Entry 1NQM (X-ray diffraction, 1.70 A resolution); this record covers chains A and D of the 4 polymer chains in the assembly.

== Chain A ==
Name: Streptavidin
Source organism: Streptomyces avidinii
UniProtKB: P22629 (SAV_STRAV); residues 0-135 here correspond to UniProt positions 24-159 (UniProt number = residue number + 24)
Chain sequence (136 residues; numbered 0 to 135; the number before each row is that of its first residue; numbering starts at 0):
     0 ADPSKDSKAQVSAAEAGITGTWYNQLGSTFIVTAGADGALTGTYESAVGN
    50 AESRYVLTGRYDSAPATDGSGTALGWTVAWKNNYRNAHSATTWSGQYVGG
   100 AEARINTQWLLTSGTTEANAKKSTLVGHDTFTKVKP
Not modelled in the structure: 0-15, 134-135
Sequence notes: engineered mutation Lys-120 (Trp144 in P22629)
Small-molecule neighbours: biotin (BTN): Asn-23, Leu-25, Ser-27, Tyr-43, Ser-45, Val-47, Gly-48, Asn-49, Ala-50, Trp-79, Ala-86, Ser-88, Thr-90, Trp-92, Trp-108, Leu-110, Asp-128
UniProt features mapped onto this chain:
  - motif: Arg-59 to Asp-61 (Cell attachment site)
  - binding site (biotin): Tyr-43, Tyr-54, Trp-92, Trp-108
What the authors report for this chain:
  - binding site for biotin: Ser-45, Asn-49, Lys-120
  - conformationally variable residues (loop rearrangement): Leu-110 to Leu-124
  - mutagenesis - W120K: decreased binding to biotin (citing earlier work)

== Chain D ==
Name: Streptavidin
Source organism: Streptomyces avidinii
UniProtKB: P22629 (SAV_STRAV); residues 600-735 here correspond to UniProt positions 24-159 (UniProt number = residue number - 576)
Chain sequence (136 residues; numbered 600 to 735; the number before each row is that of its first residue):
   600 ADPSKDSKAQVSAAEAGITGTWYNQLGSTFIVTAGADGALTGTYESAVGN
   650 AESRYVLTGRYDSAPATDGSGTALGWTVAWKNNYRNAHSATTWSGQYVGG
   700 AEARINTQWLLTSGTTEANAKKSTLVGHDTFTKVKP
Not modelled in the structure: 600-615
Sequence notes: engineered mutation Lys-720 (Trp144 in P22629)
Small-molecule neighbours: biotin (BTN): Asn-623, Leu-625, Ser-627, Tyr-643, Ser-645, Val-647, Gly-648, Asn-649, Ala-650, Trp-679, Ala-686, Ser-688, Thr-690, Trp-692, Trp-708, Leu-710, Asp-728
UniProt features mapped onto this chain:
  - motif: Arg-659 to Asp-661 (Cell attachment site)
  - binding site (biotin): Tyr-643, Tyr-654, Trp-692, Trp-708

== Interface between chain A and chain D ==
Residue-residue contacts - 7 pairs, chain A then chain D:
  Gln-107(A) / Gln-707(D)
  Gln-107(A) / Val-725(D)  hydrogen bond (side chain-backbone)
  Gln-107(A) / Gly-726(D)
  Val-125(A) / Gln-707(D)
  Gly-126(A) / Gln-707(D)  hydrogen bond (backbone-side chain)
  His-127(A) / Gln-707(D)
  His-127(A) / His-727(D)

== Summary ==
The chain A/chain D interface involves 4 residues from each chain, with 2 hydrogen bonds. Polar contacts
include Gln-107(A)/Val-725(D) and Gly-126(A)/Gln-707(D). Ligands of chain A: biotin. Ligands of chain D:
biotin. The paper reports a binding site for biotin at Ser-45(A), Asn-49(A) and Lys-120(A); W120K of chain A
reduces binding to biotin.
Chain A and chain D are both Streptavidin (Streptomyces avidinii); the structure, Structure of Savm-W120K,
streptavidin mutant, was determined by X-ray diffraction, deposited together with 1NQN.
